6OXJ - chains A and B; structure by X-ray diffraction, 1.55 A resolution.

Chain A (and B):
Protein: Verruculogen synthase
Source organism: Neosartorya fumigata (strain ATCC MYA-4609 / Af293 / CBS 101355 / FGSC A1100)
Notes: EC 1.14.11.38; chain B of this document is another copy of the same molecule, construct and numbering; everything in this record applies to it too
UniProt: Q4WAW9 (FTMF_ASPFU); residues 1-291 here = UniProt positions 1-291
Sequence (292 residues; numbered 0 to 291; the number before each row is that of its first residue; numbering starts at 0):
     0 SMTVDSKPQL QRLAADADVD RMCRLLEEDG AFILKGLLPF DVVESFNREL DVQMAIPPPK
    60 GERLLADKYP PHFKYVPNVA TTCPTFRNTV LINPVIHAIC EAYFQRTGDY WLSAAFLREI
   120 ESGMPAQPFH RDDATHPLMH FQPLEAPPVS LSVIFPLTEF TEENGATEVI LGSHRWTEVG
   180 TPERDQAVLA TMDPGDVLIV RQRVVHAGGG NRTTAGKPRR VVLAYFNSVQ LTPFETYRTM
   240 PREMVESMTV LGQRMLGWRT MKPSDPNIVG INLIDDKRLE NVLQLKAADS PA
Unresolved in the structure: 0-5, 291 (chain B: 0-5, 213-216, 291)
Sequence notes: expression tag (0); engineered mutation Phe140 (Tyr in Q4WAW9)
UniProt features mapped onto this chain:
  - active site: Tyr68
  - mutagenesis: Tyr68 (Y68F: Affects the catalytic activity)
Bound ions: Fe2+: His129, Asp131, His205
Reported in the primary citation:
  - Fe2+ coordination: His205
  - catalytic residues: Tyr68
  - mutagenesis - Y68F: decreased catalytic activity
  - mutagenesis - Y74F, Y140F, Y224F: unchanged catalytic activity

How chain A and chain B interact:
Contacting residue pairs (113):
  Glu61(A) - Asp275(B)
  Glu61(A) - Lys276(B)
  Glu61(A) - Arg277(B)  salt bridge
  Arg62(A) - Asp275(B)
  Leu63(A) - Val268(B)
  Leu63(A) - Leu272(B)  hydrophobic
  Leu63(A) - Asp275(B)  hydrogen bond (backbone-backbone)
  Leu63(A) - Lys276(B)
  Leu63(A) - Arg277(B)
  Leu64(A) - Val268(B)
  Leu64(A) - Asp275(B)  hydrogen bond (backbone-side chain)
  Ala65(A) - Asp275(B)  hydrogen bond (backbone-side chain)
  Lys67(A) - Ile267(B)
  Tyr74(A) - Asp275(B)
  Pro76(A) - Asp275(B)
  Asn77(A) - Ile273(B)
  Asn77(A) - Asp274(B)  hydrogen bond (side chain-backbone)
  Trp110(A) - Thr231(B)
  Ala133(A) - Pro265(B)
  Ala133(A) - Asn266(B)  hydrogen bond (backbone-backbone)
  Thr134(A) - Asn266(B)  hydrogen bond (backbone-side chain)
  His135(A) - Gln229(B)
  His135(A) - Ile270(B)
  Pro136(A) - Gln229(B)
  Pro136(A) - Ser263(B)
  Leu137(A) - Leu137(B)  hydrophobic
  Leu137(A) - Gln141(B)  hydrogen bond (backbone-side chain)
  Leu137(A) - Gln229(B)  hydrogen bond (backbone-side chain)
  Leu137(A) - Leu230(B)  hydrophobic
  Phe140(A) - Pro142(B)
  Phe140(A) - Ala145(B)  hydrophobic
  Phe140(A) - Pro146(B)
  Gln141(A) - Leu137(B)  hydrogen bond (side chain-backbone)
  Gln141(A) - Gln141(B)
  Pro142(A) - Phe140(B)
  Ala145(A) - Phe140(B)  hydrophobic
  Pro146(A) - Phe140(B)
  Val228(A) - Thr231(B)  hydrogen bond (backbone-side chain)
  Gln229(A) - His135(B)
  Gln229(A) - Pro136(B)
  Gln229(A) - Leu137(B)  hydrogen bond (side chain-backbone)
  Gln229(A) - Leu230(B)
  Gln229(A) - Thr231(B)  hydrogen bond (backbone-backbone)
  Leu230(A) - Leu137(B)  hydrophobic
  Leu230(A) - Gln229(B)
  Leu230(A) - Thr231(B)  hydrogen bond (backbone-side chain)
  Thr231(A) - Trp110(B)
  Thr231(A) - Val228(B)  hydrogen bond (side chain-backbone)
  Thr231(A) - Gln229(B)  hydrogen bond (backbone-backbone)
  Thr231(A) - Leu230(B)  hydrogen bond (side chain-backbone)
  Thr231(A) - Thr231(B)  hydrogen bond (side chain-backbone)
  Thr231(A) - Ile270(B)
  Pro232(A) - Ile270(B)
  Pro232(A) - Asn271(B)
  Phe233(A) - Val268(B)  hydrophobic
  Phe233(A) - Gly269(B)
  Phe233(A) - Ile270(B)
  Phe233(A) - Asn271(B)  hydrogen bond (backbone-backbone)
  Phe233(A) - Leu272(B)  hydrogen bond (backbone-backbone)
  Glu234(A) - Leu272(B)
  Thr235(A) - Asn271(B)
  Thr235(A) - Leu272(B)  hydrogen bond (backbone-backbone)
  Thr235(A) - Ile273(B)
  Arg237(A) - Arg237(B)
  Arg237(A) - Gly256(B)  hydrogen bond (side chain-backbone)
  Arg237(A) - Trp257(B)
  Arg237(A) - Leu278(B)
  Thr238(A) - Leu278(B)
  Thr238(A) - Leu282(B)
  Gly256(A) - Arg237(B)  hydrogen bond (backbone-side chain)
  Trp257(A) - Arg237(B)
  Pro262(A) - Thr134(B)
  Ser263(A) - Pro136(B)
  Pro265(A) - Ala133(B)
  Pro265(A) - Pro136(B)
  Asn266(A) - Ala133(B)  hydrogen bond (backbone-backbone)
  Asn266(A) - Thr134(B)  hydrogen bond (side chain-backbone)
  Ile267(A) - Lys67(B)
  Val268(A) - Leu63(B)
  Val268(A) - Leu64(B)
  Val268(A) - Phe233(B)  hydrophobic
  Gly269(A) - Phe233(B)
  Ile270(A) - His135(B)
  Ile270(A) - Thr231(B)
  Ile270(A) - Pro232(B)
  Ile270(A) - Phe233(B)
  Asn271(A) - Pro232(B)
  Asn271(A) - Phe233(B)  hydrogen bond (backbone-backbone)
  Asn271(A) - Thr235(B)
  Leu272(A) - Leu63(B)  hydrophobic
  Leu272(A) - Phe233(B)  hydrogen bond (backbone-backbone)
  Leu272(A) - Glu234(B)
  Leu272(A) - Thr235(B)  hydrogen bond (backbone-backbone)
  Ile273(A) - Asn77(B)
  Ile273(A) - Thr235(B)
  Asp274(A) - Arg62(B)
  Asp274(A) - Pro76(B)
  Asp274(A) - Asn77(B)  hydrogen bond (backbone-side chain)
  Asp275(A) - Glu61(B)
  Asp275(A) - Arg62(B)
  Asp275(A) - Leu63(B)  hydrogen bond (backbone-backbone)
  Asp275(A) - Leu64(B)  hydrogen bond (side chain-backbone)
  Asp275(A) - Ala65(B)  hydrogen bond (side chain-backbone)
  Asp275(A) - Tyr74(B)
  Asp275(A) - Pro76(B)
  Lys276(A) - Arg62(B)
  Lys276(A) - Leu63(B)
  Arg277(A) - Glu61(B)  salt bridge
  Arg277(A) - Leu63(B)
  Leu278(A) - Arg237(B)
  Leu278(A) - Thr238(B)
  Asn280(A) - Glu61(B)
  Leu282(A) - Thr238(B)
Interface residues without a listed pair, chain A (55 interface residues in all): Thr80, Val148, Tyr236, Thr259, Val281
Interface residues without a listed pair, chain B (55 interface residues in all): Thr80, Val148, Tyr236, Thr259, Pro262, Asn280, Val281

Overview:
Chain A and chain B each contribute 55 residues to their interface, with 31 hydrogen bonds and 2 salt bridges.
Among the polar pairs are Glu61(A)-Arg277(B), Leu64(A)-Asp275(B) and Ala65(A)-Asp275(B). From the paper: the
catalytic residue Tyr68(A); Y68F of chain A reduces catalytic activity; 4 substitutions were tested in all.
Chain A and chain B are both Verruculogen synthase (Neosartorya fumigata (strain ATCC MYA-4609 / Af293 / CBS
101355 / FGSC A1100)); the structure, X-ray crystal structure of Y140F FtmOx1 bound to Fe(II), was determined
by X-ray diffraction together with 6OXH from the same study.
